PDB entry 6V2K | X-ray diffraction, 2.60 A resolution | chains D and I of the 10 polymer chains in the assembly

[Chain D]
Protein: Histone H2B type 1-J
Organism: Homo sapiens
Reference sequence: P06899 (H2B1J_HUMAN); residues 0-125 here correspond to UniProt positions 1-126 (UniProt number = residue number + 1)
Chain sequence (129 residues; row label = number of the first residue in the row; numbers below 1 keep their minus sign (Gly-3 is residue -3)):
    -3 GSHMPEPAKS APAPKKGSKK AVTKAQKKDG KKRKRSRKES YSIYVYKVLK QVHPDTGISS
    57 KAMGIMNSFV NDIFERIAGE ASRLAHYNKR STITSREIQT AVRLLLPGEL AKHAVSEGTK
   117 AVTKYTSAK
Not modelled in the structure: -3 to 31, 124-125
Differences from the reference sequence: expression tag (-3 to -1)
Curated features (UniProtKB/Swiss-Prot):
  - modified residue: Pro1 (N-acetylproline), Glu2 (ADP-ribosyl glutamic acid), Lys5 (N6-(2-hydroxyisobutyryl)lysine), Ser6 (ADP-ribosylserine), Lys11 (N6-(beta-hydroxybutyryl)lysine), Lys12 (N6-(2-hydroxyisobutyryl)lysine), Ser14 (Phosphoserine), Lys15 (N6-acetyllysine), Lys16 (N6-(beta-hydroxybutyryl)lysine), Lys20 (N6-(2-hydroxyisobutyryl)lysine), Lys23 (N6-(2-hydroxyisobutyryl)lysine), Lys24 (N6-(2-hydroxyisobutyryl)lysine), Lys34 (N6-(2-hydroxyisobutyryl)lysine), Glu35 (PolyADP-ribosyl glutamic acid), Ser36 (Phosphoserine), Lys43 (N6-(2-hydroxyisobutyryl)lysine), Lys46 (N6-(2-hydroxyisobutyryl)lysine), Lys57 (N6,N6-dimethyllysine), Arg79 (Dimethylated arginine), Lys85 (N6,N6,N6-trimethyllysine) and 6 more in UniProt
  - glycosylation: Ser112 (O-linked (GlcNAc) serine)
  - cross-link (Glycyl lysine isopeptide (Lys-Gly)): Lys5 (interchain with G-Cter in SUMO2), Lys20 (interchain with G-Cter in SUMO2), Lys34 (interchain with G-Cter in ubiquitin), Lys120 (interchain with G-Cter in ubiquitin)
Ion coordination: Mn2+: Val48 (shared with 1 residue of chain E)

[Chain I]
Molecule: 146-nt DNA strand
Organism: Homo sapiens
Sequence (146 nucleotides; numbered 1 to 146; the number before each row is that of its first residue):
     1 ATCAATATCC ACCTGCAGAT TCTACCAAAA GTGTATTTGG AAACTGCTCC ATCAAAAGGC
    61 ATGTTCAGCT GAATTCAGCT GAACATGCCT TTTGATGGAG CAGTTTCCAA ATACACTTTT
   121 GGTAGAATCT GCAGGTGGAT ATTGAT
Not modelled in the structure: 1
Ion coordination: Mn2+ site 1 near DA27 (its only coordinating residue here); Mn2+ site 2 near DG68 (its only coordinating residue here); Mn2+ site 3 near DG121 (its only coordinating residue here)

[How chain D and chain I interact]
Contacting residue pairs (15; chain D residue first):
  Ser32(D) - DG103(I)  phosphate contact
  Arg33(D) - DA27(I)  phosphate contact
  Arg33(D) - DA28(I)  salt bridge to the phosphate
  Glu35(D) - DA28(I)  sugar contact
  Tyr42(D) - DT20(I)  hydrogen bond to the phosphate
  Tyr42(D) - DT21(I)  phosphate contact
  Gly53(D) - DT20(I)  phosphate contact
  Ile54(D) - DA19(I)  phosphate contact
  Ile54(D) - DT20(I)  hydrogen bond to the phosphate
  Ser55(D) - DA19(I)  phosphate contact
  Ser56(D) - DA19(I)  hydrogen bond to the phosphate
  Arg86(D) - DG39(I)  salt bridge to the phosphate
  Ser87(D) - DT38(I)  hydrogen bond to the phosphate
  Ser87(D) - DG39(I)  phosphate contact
  Thr88(D) - DG39(I)  phosphate contact
Also at the interface, not in a pair above, chain I (9 interface residues in all): DG40

[Summary]
The interface between chain D and chain I involves 11 residues on one side and 9 on the other; the contacts
include 4 hydrogen bonds and 2 salt bridges. Polar pairs include Tyr42(D)-DT20(I), Ile54(D)-DT20(I) and
Ser56(D)-DA19(I).
Here chain D is Histone H2B type 1-J and chain I is a 146-nt DNA strand, both from Homo sapiens. Entry 6V2K
(The nucleosome structure after H2A-H2B exchange) was determined by X-ray diffraction.
